PDB entry 2DT1 | X-ray diffraction, 2.09 A resolution | chain A

[Chain A]
Protein: Chitinase-3-like protein 1
Organism: Capra hircus
Reference sequence: Q8SPQ0 (CH3L1_CAPHI); residues 1-362 here correspond to UniProt positions 22-383 (UniProt number = residue number + 21)
Chain sequence (361 residues; each row starts with the number of its first residue; note: 1 number in that range is skipped by the numbering (no residue carries it; nothing is unmodelled there)):
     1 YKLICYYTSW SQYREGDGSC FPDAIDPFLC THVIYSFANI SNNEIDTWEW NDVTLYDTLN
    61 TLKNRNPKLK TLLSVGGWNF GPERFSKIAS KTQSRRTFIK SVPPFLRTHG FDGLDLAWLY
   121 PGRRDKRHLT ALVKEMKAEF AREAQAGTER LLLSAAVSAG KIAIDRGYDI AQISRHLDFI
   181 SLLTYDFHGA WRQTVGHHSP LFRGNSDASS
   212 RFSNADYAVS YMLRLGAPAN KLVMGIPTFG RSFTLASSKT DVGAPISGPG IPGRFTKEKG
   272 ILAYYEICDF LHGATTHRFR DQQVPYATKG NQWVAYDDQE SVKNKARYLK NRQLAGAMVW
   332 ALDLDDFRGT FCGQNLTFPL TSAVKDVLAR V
Swiss-Prot annotation at these positions:
  - region: Gln303 to Ala317 (Important for AKT1 activation and IL8 production)
  - binding site (chitin): Glu49, Trp50, Gly76 to Asn79, Tyr120, Leu183 to Asp186, Arg242, Trp331
  - glycosylation (N-linked (GlcNAc...) asparagine): Asn39, Asn346
Cystine bridges: Cys5-Cys30, Cys279-Cys343
Covalently attached groups: N-acetylglucosamine (NAG) linked to Asn39

[Summary]
N-acetylglucosamine is covalently linked to Asn39. Curated annotation (UniProt) lists 13 chitin-binding
residues.
Chain A is Chitinase-3-like protein 1 (Capra hircus); the structure, Crystal Structure Of The Complex Of Goat
Signalling Protein With Tetrasaccharide At 2.09 A Resolution, was determined by X-ray diffraction together
with 2DSZ, 2DT3, 2DT0 and 2DT2 from the same study.
